PDB entry 1QH1 | X-ray diffraction, 1.60 A resolution | chains B and C of the 4 polymer chains in the assembly

Chain B:
Protein: Protein (nitrogenase molybdenum iron protein)
Source organism: Klebsiella pneumoniae
Notes: EC 1.18.6.1
UniProtKB: P09772 (NIFK_KLEPN); residues 1-519 here correspond to UniProt positions 2-520 (UniProt number = residue number + 1)
Amino-acid sequence (519 residues; numbered 1 to 519; the number before each row is that of its first residue):
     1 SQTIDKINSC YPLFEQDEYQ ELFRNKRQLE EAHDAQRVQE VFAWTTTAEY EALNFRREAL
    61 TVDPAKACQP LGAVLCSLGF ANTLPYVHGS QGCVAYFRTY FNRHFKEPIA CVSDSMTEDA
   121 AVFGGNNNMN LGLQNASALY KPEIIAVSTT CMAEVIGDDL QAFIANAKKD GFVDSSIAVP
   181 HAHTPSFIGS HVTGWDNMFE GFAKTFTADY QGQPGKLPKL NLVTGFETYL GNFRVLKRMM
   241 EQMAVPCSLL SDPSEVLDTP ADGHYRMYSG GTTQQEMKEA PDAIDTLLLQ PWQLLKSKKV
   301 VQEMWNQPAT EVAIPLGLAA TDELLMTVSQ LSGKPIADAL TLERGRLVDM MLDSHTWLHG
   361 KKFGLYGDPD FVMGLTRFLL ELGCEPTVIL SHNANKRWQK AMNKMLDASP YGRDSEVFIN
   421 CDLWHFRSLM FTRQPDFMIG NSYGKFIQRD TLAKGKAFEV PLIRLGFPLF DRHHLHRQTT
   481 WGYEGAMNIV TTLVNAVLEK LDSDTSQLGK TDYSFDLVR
Metal / ion sites: fe(8)-S(7) cluster Fe: Cys68, Cys93, Cys151, Ser186 (shared with 3 residues of chain A); Mg2+ site 1: Lys106, Glu107 (shared with 2 residues of chain D); Mg2+ site 2: Asp349, Asp353 (shared with 2 residues of chain D); Mg2+ site 3 near Asp407 (its only coordinating residue here)
Residues lining bound ligands: fe(8)-S(7) cluster (CLF): Cys68, Pro70, Ser90, Gly92, Cys93, Tyr96, Phe97, Thr150, Cys151, Ser186

Chain C:
Protein: Protein (nitrogenase molybdenum iron protein)
Source organism: Klebsiella pneumoniae
Notes: EC 1.18.6.1
UniProtKB: P00466 (NIFD_KLEPN); residues 1-478 here correspond to UniProt positions 3-480 (UniProt number = residue number + 2)
Amino-acid sequence (478 residues; numbered 1 to 478; the number before each row is that of its first residue):
     1 TNATGERNLA LIQEVLEVFP ETARKERRKH MMVSDPKMKS VGKCIISNRK SQPGVMTVRG
    61 CAYAGSKGVV FGPIKDMAHI SHGPVGCGQY SRAGRRNYYT GVSGVDSFGT LNFTSDFQER
   121 DIVFGGDKKL SKLIEEMELL FPLTKGITIQ SECPVGLIGD DISAVANASS KALDKPVIPV
   181 RCEGFRGVSQ SLGHHIANDV VRDWILNNRE GQPFETTPYD VAIIGDYNIG GDAWASRILL
   241 EEMGLRVVAQ WSGDGTLVEM ENTPFVKLNL VHCYRSMNYI ARHMEEKHQI PWMEYNFFGP
   301 TKIAESLRKI ADQFDDTIRA NAEAVIARYE GQMAAIIAKY RPRLEGRKVL LYMGGLRPRH
   361 VIGAYEDLGM EIIAAGYEFA HNDDYDRTLP DLKEGTLLFD DASSYELEAF VKALKPDLIG
   421 SGIKEKYIFQ KMGVPFRQMH SWDYSGPYHG YDGFAIFARD MDMTLNNPAW NELTAPWL
Differences from the reference sequence: conflict Val85 (Ala87 in P00466), Gly94 (Glu96 in P09772)
Metal / ion sites: fe(8)-S(7) cluster Fe: Cys61, Cys87, Cys153 (shared with 4 residues of chain D); fe-mo-s cluster Fe near Cys273 (its only coordinating residue here)
Residues lining bound ligands:
  - fe-mo-s cluster (CFM): Val69, Arg95, His194, Tyr227, Ile229, Cys273, Arg275, Ser276, Met353, Gly354, Gly355, Leu356, Arg357, Pro358, Phe379, Met439, His440
  - fe(8)-S(7) cluster (CLF): Cys61, Tyr63, Pro84, Val85, Gly86, Cys87, Tyr90, Glu152, Cys153, Gly184
  - 3-hydroxy-3-carboxy-adipic acid (HCA): Ala64, Gly94, Arg95, Gln190, Gly422, Ile423, Lys424, Gln438, His440

How chain B and chain C interact:
Contacting residue pairs (44):
  Leu318(B) with Glu472(C)
  Asp322(B) with Pro476(C); Trp477(C)
  Met326(B) with Pro476(C), hydrophobic; Trp477(C), hydrophobic
  Ile336(B) with Trp477(C), hydrophobic
  Thr341(B) with Trp477(C)
  Arg344(B) with Glu472(C), salt bridge; Leu473(C); Thr474(C); Ala475(C); Pro476(C); Trp477(C)
  Val348(B) with Glu472(C)
  Asp349(B) with Lys431(C), salt bridge
  Leu352(B) with Gln430(C); Ala469(C), hydrophobic; Trp470(C), hydrophobic
  Asp353(B) with Tyr427(C); Gln430(C), hydrogen bond
  His355(B) with Thr464(C), hydrogen bond; Asn467(C)
  Thr356(B) with Arg437(C); Asp443(C); Met463(C)
  Trp357(B) with Tyr444(C), hydrophobic
  His359(B) with Met463(C); Asn467(C), hydrogen bond
  Glu381(B) with Pro468(C)
  Gly383(B) with Pro468(C)
  Tyr411(B) with Pro468(C)
  Tyr483(B) with Trp477(C)
  Leu508(B) with Val102(C), hydrophobic; Ser103(C)
  Gly509(B) with Gly101(C)
  Tyr513(B) with Tyr98(C); Tyr99(C)
  Ser514(B) with Tyr98(C), hydrogen bond
  Asp516(B) with Arg96(C), salt bridge; Tyr98(C), hydrogen bond
  Leu517(B) with Arg92(C); Ala93(C)
  Val518(B) with Tyr444(C)
  Arg519(B) with Tyr444(C)
Interface residues without a listed pair, chain B (30 interface residues in all): Met351, Leu380, Leu382, Asp512
Interface residues without a listed pair, chain C (29 interface residues in all): Thr100, Trp234, Asn466

Summary:
30 residues of chain B and 29 residues of chain C are in contact, with 5 hydrogen bonds and 3 salt bridges.
Polar pairs include Arg344(B)-Glu472(C), Asp349(B)-Lys431(C) and Asp516(B)-Arg96(C). Chain B binds fe(8)-S(7)
cluster. Ligands of chain C: 3-hydroxy-3-carboxy-adipic acid, fe-mo-s cluster and fe(8)-S(7) cluster.
Here chain B is Protein (nitrogenase molybdenum iron protein) and chain C is Protein (nitrogenase molybdenum
iron protein), both from Klebsiella pneumoniae. Entry 1QH1 (Nitrogenase mofe protein from klebsiella
pneumoniae, phenosafranin oxidized state) was determined by X-ray diffraction (same publication as 1QGU and
1QH8).
